Entry 6XXE (electron microscopy, 3.49 A resolution); this record covers chains A and F of the 16 polymer chains in the assembly.

# Chain A (and F)
Protein: Uncharacterized protein
Source organism: Thermus thermophilus (strain HB27 / ATCC BAA-163 / DSM 7039)
Notes: chain F of this document is another copy of the same molecule, construct and numbering; everything in this record applies to it too
UniProt: Q72GL2 (Q72GL2_THET2); residues 1-111 here correspond to UniProt positions 6-116 (UniProt number = residue number + 5)
Amino-acid sequence (111 residues; numbered 1 to 111; the number before each row is that of its first residue):
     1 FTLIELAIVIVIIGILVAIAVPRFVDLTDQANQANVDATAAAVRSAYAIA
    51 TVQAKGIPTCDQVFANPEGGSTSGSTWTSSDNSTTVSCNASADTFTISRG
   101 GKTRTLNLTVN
Disulfide bonds: Cys-60/Cys-88
Reported in the primary citation:
  - contacts within the chain: Asp-37/Arg-104, Asp-81/Arg-99
  - self-association interface (contacts with another copy of this molecule); pairs are residue here / residue on that copy: Glu-68/Arg-23 (salt bridge)
  - post-translational modification sites: Ser-73

# Interface between chain A and chain F
Residue-residue contacts (45):
  Pro-22(A) / Ile-4(F)  hydrophobic
  Arg-23(A) / Ile-4(F)
  Phe-24(A) / Ile-4(F)
  Phe-24(A) / Ile-8(F)  hydrophobic
  Phe-24(A) / Val-11(F)  hydrophobic
  Leu-27(A) / Ile-8(F)  hydrophobic
  Leu-27(A) / Ile-12(F)
  Thr-28(A) / Val-11(F)
  Thr-28(A) / Ile-15(F)
  Ala-31(A) / Ile-12(F)  hydrophobic
  Ala-31(A) / Ile-15(F)
  Ala-31(A) / Leu-16(F)
  Asn-32(A) / Ile-15(F)
  Ala-34(A) / Leu-16(F)  hydrophobic
  Asn-35(A) / Ile-15(F)  hydrogen bond (side chain-backbone)
  Asn-35(A) / Ala-18(F)  hydrogen bond (side chain-backbone)
  Asn-35(A) / Ile-19(F)
  Ala-38(A) / Ile-19(F)  hydrophobic
  Ala-38(A) / Ala-20(F)
  Thr-39(A) / Ile-19(F)
  Thr-39(A) / Ala-20(F)  hydrogen bond (side chain-backbone)
  Ala-42(A) / Ala-20(F)
  Ala-42(A) / Val-21(F)  hydrophobic
  Ala-42(A) / Pro-22(F)
  Ser-45(A) / Pro-22(F)
  Ile-49(A) / Val-25(F)  hydrophobic
  Ile-49(A) / Leu-27(F)  hydrophobic
  Val-52(A) / Leu-27(F)  hydrophobic
  Val-52(A) / Gln-30(F)
  Gln-53(A) / Val-25(F)
  Gln-53(A) / Leu-27(F)
  Ala-65(A) / Arg-23(F)  hydrogen bond (backbone-side chain)
  Asn-66(A) / Pro-22(F)
  Asn-66(A) / Arg-23(F)  hydrogen bond (backbone-side chain)
  Asn-66(A) / Val-25(F)
  Pro-67(A) / Val-21(F)
  Pro-67(A) / Arg-23(F)
  Glu-68(A) / Ile-19(F)
  Glu-68(A) / Val-21(F)  hydrogen bond (backbone-backbone)
  Glu-68(A) / Arg-23(F)  salt bridge
  Trp-77(A) / Ala-20(F)  hydrophobic
  Asp-81(A) / Ala-18(F)
  Thr-84(A) / Ala-18(F)
  Arg-99(A) / Ile-15(F)
  Arg-99(A) / Ala-18(F)
Interface residues without a listed pair, chain A (28 interface residues in all): Val-25, Ala-46, Gly-69, Ser-79
Interface residues without a listed pair, chain F (17 interface residues in all): Thr-2, Ala-7

# Summary
The interface between chain A and chain F involves 28 residues on one side and 17 on the other; the contacts
include 6 hydrogen bonds and 1 salt bridge. Among the polar pairs are Glu-68(A)/Arg-23(F), Asn-35(A)/Ile-15(F)
and Asn-35(A)/Ala-18(F). The paper reports a modification site at Ser-73(A); a self-association interface
involving Glu-68(A).
Both chains are Uncharacterized protein (Thermus thermophilus (strain HB27 / ATCC BAA-163 / DSM 7039)). Entry
6XXE (CryoEM structure of the type IV pilin PilA5 from Thermus thermophilus) was determined by electron
microscopy together with 6XXD from the same study.
